PDB entry 2P6S | X-ray diffraction, 2.80 A resolution | chains C and F of the 8 polymer chains in the assembly

[Chain C (and F)]
Molecule: Transcriptional regulator, LRP/AsnC family
Organism: Neisseria meningitidis
Notes: chain F of this document is another copy of the same molecule, construct and numbering; everything in this record applies to it too
UniProtKB: Q9K0L9 (Q9K0L9_NEIMB); residues 1-160 here correspond to UniProt positions 28-187 (UniProt number = residue number + 27)
Chain sequence (162 residues; each row starts with the number of its first residue; numbers below 1 keep their minus sign (Gly-1 is residue -1)):
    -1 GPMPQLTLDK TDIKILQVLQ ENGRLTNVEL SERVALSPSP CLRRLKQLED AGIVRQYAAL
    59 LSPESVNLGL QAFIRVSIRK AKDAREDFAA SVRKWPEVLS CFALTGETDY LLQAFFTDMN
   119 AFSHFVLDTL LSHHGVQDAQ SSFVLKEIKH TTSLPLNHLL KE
Not modelled in the structure: -1 to 4, 159-160
Differences from the reference sequence: cloning artifact (-1 to 0); modified residue (1, 117)
Modified positions: Mse1 (selenomethionine); Mse117 (selenomethionine; parent Met)

[Interface between chain C and chain F]
Contacting residue pairs (15):
  Leu68(C) with Mse117(F), hydrophobic
  Mse117(C) with Leu68(F), hydrophobic; Mse117(F), hydrophobic; Leu143(F)
  Phe120(C) with Leu143(F), hydrophobic
  Ser121(C) with Leu143(F)
  Val124(C) with Leu143(F), hydrophobic
  Leu125(C) with Leu143(F); Lys144(F)
  Phe141(C) with Mse117(F), hydrophobic; Phe141(F), hydrophobic
  Leu143(C) with Phe120(F), hydrophobic; Ser121(F), hydrogen bond (backbone-side chain); Val124(F), hydrophobic; Leu125(F), hydrophobic
Other interface residues (no listed pair), chain C (9 interface residues in all): Lys144
Other interface residues (no listed pair), chain F (10 interface residues in all): Val142

[Summary]
The interface between chain C and chain F involves 9 residues on one side and 10 on the other, with 1 hydrogen
bond. The hydrogen-bonded pair is Leu143(C)-Ser121(F).
Both chains are Transcriptional regulator, LRP/AsnC family (Neisseria meningitidis). Entry 2P6S (Crystal
Structure of Transcriptional Regulator NMB0573/L-Met Complex from Neisseria Meningitidis) was determined by
X-ray diffraction, deposited together with 2P5V and 2P6T.
